7M50 - chains A and e of the 39 polymer chains in the assembly; structure by X-ray diffraction, 2.31 A resolution.

# Chain A
Protein: Coat protein
Organism: Satellite tobacco mosaic virus
UniProt: P17574 (COAT_STMV); residue numbers follow UniProt; this construct covers 1-159
Amino-acid sequence (159 residues; numbered 1 to 159; the number before each row is that of its first residue):
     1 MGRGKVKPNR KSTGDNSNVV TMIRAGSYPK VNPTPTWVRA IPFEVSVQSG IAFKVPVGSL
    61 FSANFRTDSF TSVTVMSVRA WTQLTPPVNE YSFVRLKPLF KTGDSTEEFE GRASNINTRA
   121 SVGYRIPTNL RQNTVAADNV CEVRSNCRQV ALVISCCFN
Unresolved in the structure: 1-13

# Chain e
Molecule: 12-nt RNA strand
Organism: Satellite tobacco mosaic virus
Sequence (12 nucleotides; each row starts with the number of its first residue):
   179 UUUUUUUUUU UU

# How chain A and chain e interact
Pairs across the interface (7):
  Val38(A) with U185(e), base contact; U186(e), base contact
  Arg39(A) with U186(e), sugar contact
  Ala40(A) with U186(e), phosphate contact
  Arg79(A) with U187(e), salt bridge to the phosphate
  Ser155(A) with U186(e), hydrogen bond to the sugar; U187(e), sugar contact
Other interface residues (no listed pair), chain A (7 interface residues in all): Met76, Arg125
Other interface residues (no listed pair), chain e (4 interface residues in all): U188

# Summary
7 residues of chain A and 4 residues of chain e are in contact, with 1 hydrogen bond and 1 salt bridge. Polar
pairs include Ser155(A)-U186(e) and Arg79(A)-U187(e).
Here chain A is Coat protein and chain e is a 12-nt RNA strand, both from Satellite tobacco mosaic virus.
Entry 7M50 (Crystallographic structure of a cubic crystal form of STMV grown from ammonium sulfate) was
determined by X-ray diffraction (same publication as 5BKL, 5BKN, 7M2T, 7M2V, 7M3T and 7M57).
